7WGS - chains A and G of the 14 polymer chains in the assembly; structure by X-ray diffraction, 2.11 A resolution.

[Chain A (and G)]
Protein: ATP-dependent Clp protease proteolytic subunit
Source organism: Staphylococcus aureus
Notes: EC 3.4.21.92; chain G of this document is another copy of the same molecule, construct and numbering; everything in this record applies to it too
UniProt: A0A0D1I3W4 (A0A0D1I3W4_STAAU); numbering as in UniProt (aligned over 1-195)
Chain sequence (195 residues; row label = number of the first residue in the row):
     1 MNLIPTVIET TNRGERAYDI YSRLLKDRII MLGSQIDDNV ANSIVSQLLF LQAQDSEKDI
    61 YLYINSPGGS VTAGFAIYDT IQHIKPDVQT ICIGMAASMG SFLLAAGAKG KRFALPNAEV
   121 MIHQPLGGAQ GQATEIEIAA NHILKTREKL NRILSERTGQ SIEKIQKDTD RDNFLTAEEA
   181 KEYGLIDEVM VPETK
Not modelled in the structure: 1-3, 10-15, 194-195 (chain G: 1-3, 7-17, 194-195)
Residues lining bound ligands:
  - 9A2 ((6S,9aS)-6-[(2R)-butan-2-yl]-8-[(1S)-1-naphthalen-1-ylethyl]-4,7-bis(oxidanylidene)-N-[4,4,4-tris(fluoranyl)butyl]-3,6,9,9a-tetrahydro-2H-pyrazino[1,2-a]pyrimidine-1-carboxamide), molecule 1: Arg-23, Leu-24, Asp-27, Ile-29, Tyr-61, Leu-62, Tyr-63, Gln-89, Thr-90, Ile-91, Phe-113, Met-190
  - 9A2, molecule 2: Leu-49, Phe-50, Gln-52, Ala-53, His-83
From the paper describing this entry:
  - binding site for 9A2: Asp-27, Leu-49, Gln-52, His-83
  - catalytic residues: Ser-98, His-123, Asp-172
  - specificity-determining residues: Ile-91

[Chain A / chain G interface]
Pairs across the interface (51; chain A residue first):
  Pro-5(A) with Ser-22(G); Ser-43(G); Gln-47(G)
  Thr-6(A) with Asp-19(G); Ser-22(G), hydrogen bond (backbone-side chain)
  Val-7(A) with Leu-25(G), hydrophobic; Phe-50(G), hydrophobic
  Ile-8(A) with Tyr-18(G)
  Ile-20(A) with Ser-46(G); Phe-50(G), hydrophobic
  Tyr-21(A) with Asn-39(G); Asn-42(G); Ser-43(G), hydrogen bond (side chain-backbone); Ser-46(G)
  Arg-23(A) with Phe-50(G)
  Leu-24(A) with Ser-46(G)
  Met-31(A) with Asn-42(G); Ser-46(G)
  Gly-33(A) with Asp-38(G); Asn-42(G), hydrogen bond (backbone-side chain)
  Tyr-63(A) with Asn-42(G), hydrogen bond; Val-45(G), hydrophobic
  Asn-65(A) with Asp-38(G); Asn-42(G), hydrogen bond
  Ile-93(A) with Ala-76(G), hydrophobic; Thr-80(G)
  Gly-94(A) with Thr-72(G); Ala-76(G)
  Met-95(A) with Asp-38(G); Thr-72(G)
  Leu-115(A) with Asp-79(G); His-83(G)
  Pro-116(A) with Asp-79(G)
  Asn-117(A) with Phe-75(G); Tyr-78(G); Asp-79(G), hydrogen bond (backbone-side chain); Lys-149(G), hydrogen bond (backbone-side chain); Ile-153(G)
  Ala-118(A) with Asp-79(G), hydrogen bond (backbone-side chain)
  Glu-119(A) with Thr-72(G); His-142(G), salt bridge
  Arg-171(A) with Gln-132(G), hydrogen bond; Thr-134(G); Glu-135(G), salt bridge; Ile-138(G)
  Asp-172(A) with Ile-138(G)
  Phe-174(A) with His-142(G)
  Thr-176(A) with Lys-145(G)
  Glu-179(A) with Lys-145(G), salt bridge
  Met-190(A) with His-83(G)
  Pro-192(A) with Gln-82(G)
Interface residues without a listed pair, chain A (28 interface residues in all): Pro-67

[Overview]
The chain A/chain G interface involves 28 residues from each chain, with 9 hydrogen bonds and 3 salt bridges.
Among the polar pairs are Glu-119(A)/His-142(G), Arg-171(A)/Glu-135(G) and Glu-179(A)/Lys-145(G). Ligands of
chain A: compound 9A2. The paper reports catalytic residues Ser-98(A), His-123(A) and Asp-172(A); a binding
site for 9A2 at Asp-27(A), Leu-49(A) and Gln-52(A) among others.
Both chains are ATP-dependent Clp protease proteolytic subunit (Staphylococcus aureus). Entry 7WGS (Structure
of ClpP from Staphylococcus aureus in complex with (S)-ZG197) was determined by X-ray diffraction (same
publication as 7WH5, 7WID and 7XBZ).
